8UA7 - chains H and I of the 10 polymer chains in the assembly; structure by electron microscopy, 3.30 A resolution.

== Chain H ==
Name: Histone H2B
Amino-acid sequence (219 residues; numbered -32 to 186; the number before each row is that of its first residue; numbers below 1 keep their minus sign (Met-32 is residue -32)):
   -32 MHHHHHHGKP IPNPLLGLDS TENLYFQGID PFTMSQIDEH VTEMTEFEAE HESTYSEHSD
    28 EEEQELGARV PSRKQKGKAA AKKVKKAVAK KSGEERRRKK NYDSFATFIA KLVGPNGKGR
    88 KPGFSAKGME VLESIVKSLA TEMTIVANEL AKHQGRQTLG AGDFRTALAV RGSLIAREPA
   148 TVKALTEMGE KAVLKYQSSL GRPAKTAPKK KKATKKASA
Not modelled in the structure: -32 to 66, 168-186

== Chain I ==
Molecule: WIDOM 601 DNA strand 1
Source organism: synthetic construct
Sequence (205 nucleotides; each row starts with the number of its first residue; numbers below 1 keep their minus sign (DA-110 is residue -110)):
  -110 ATCTAGTATT AATTAATATG AATTCGGATC CACATGCACA GGATGTATAT ATCTGACACG
   -50 TGCCTGGAGA CTAGGGAGTA ATCCCCTTGG CGGTTAAAAC GCGGGGGACA GCGCGTACGT
    10 GCGTTTAAGC GGTGCTAGAG CTGTCTACGA CCAATTGAGC GGCCTCGGCA CCGGATTCAT
    70 CGGGCGGCCG CGTATAGGGT CCGAT
Not modelled in the structure: -110 to -59, 72-94

== How chain H and chain I interact ==
Residue-residue contacts (7):
  Lys67(H) - DC30(I)  salt bridge to the phosphate
  Phe91(H) - DA-53(I)  phosphate contact
  Ala93(H) - DC-54(I)  phosphate contact
  Arg123(H) - DA-34(I)  phosphate contact
  Gln124(H) - DG-35(I)  sugar contact
  Gln124(H) - DA-34(I)  hydrogen bond to the phosphate
  Thr125(H) - DA-34(I)  phosphate contact
Other interface residues (no listed pair), chain H (7 interface residues in all): Asn68
Other interface residues (no listed pair), chain I (6 interface residues in all): DG-45

== Summary ==
7 residues of chain H and 6 residues of chain I are in contact; the contacts include 1 hydrogen bond and 1
salt bridge. Polar pairs include Gln124(H)-DA-34(I) and Lys67(H)-DC30(I).
Here chain H is Histone H2B and chain I is WIDOM 601 DNA strand 1 (synthetic construct). Entry 8UA7
(Medusavirus Nucleosome Core Particle) was determined by electron microscopy.
